7D7C - chains C and F of the 7 polymer chains in the assembly; structure by electron microscopy, 3.60 A resolution.

# Chain C
Molecule: DNA-directed RNA polymerase subunit beta
Source organism: Escherichia coli 1-392-07_S4_C3
Notes: EC 2.7.7.6
Reference sequence: A0A080FHH4 (A0A080FHH4_ECOLX); residue numbers follow UniProt; this construct covers 1-1342
Sequence (1342 residues; numbered 1 to 1342; the number before each row is that of its first residue):
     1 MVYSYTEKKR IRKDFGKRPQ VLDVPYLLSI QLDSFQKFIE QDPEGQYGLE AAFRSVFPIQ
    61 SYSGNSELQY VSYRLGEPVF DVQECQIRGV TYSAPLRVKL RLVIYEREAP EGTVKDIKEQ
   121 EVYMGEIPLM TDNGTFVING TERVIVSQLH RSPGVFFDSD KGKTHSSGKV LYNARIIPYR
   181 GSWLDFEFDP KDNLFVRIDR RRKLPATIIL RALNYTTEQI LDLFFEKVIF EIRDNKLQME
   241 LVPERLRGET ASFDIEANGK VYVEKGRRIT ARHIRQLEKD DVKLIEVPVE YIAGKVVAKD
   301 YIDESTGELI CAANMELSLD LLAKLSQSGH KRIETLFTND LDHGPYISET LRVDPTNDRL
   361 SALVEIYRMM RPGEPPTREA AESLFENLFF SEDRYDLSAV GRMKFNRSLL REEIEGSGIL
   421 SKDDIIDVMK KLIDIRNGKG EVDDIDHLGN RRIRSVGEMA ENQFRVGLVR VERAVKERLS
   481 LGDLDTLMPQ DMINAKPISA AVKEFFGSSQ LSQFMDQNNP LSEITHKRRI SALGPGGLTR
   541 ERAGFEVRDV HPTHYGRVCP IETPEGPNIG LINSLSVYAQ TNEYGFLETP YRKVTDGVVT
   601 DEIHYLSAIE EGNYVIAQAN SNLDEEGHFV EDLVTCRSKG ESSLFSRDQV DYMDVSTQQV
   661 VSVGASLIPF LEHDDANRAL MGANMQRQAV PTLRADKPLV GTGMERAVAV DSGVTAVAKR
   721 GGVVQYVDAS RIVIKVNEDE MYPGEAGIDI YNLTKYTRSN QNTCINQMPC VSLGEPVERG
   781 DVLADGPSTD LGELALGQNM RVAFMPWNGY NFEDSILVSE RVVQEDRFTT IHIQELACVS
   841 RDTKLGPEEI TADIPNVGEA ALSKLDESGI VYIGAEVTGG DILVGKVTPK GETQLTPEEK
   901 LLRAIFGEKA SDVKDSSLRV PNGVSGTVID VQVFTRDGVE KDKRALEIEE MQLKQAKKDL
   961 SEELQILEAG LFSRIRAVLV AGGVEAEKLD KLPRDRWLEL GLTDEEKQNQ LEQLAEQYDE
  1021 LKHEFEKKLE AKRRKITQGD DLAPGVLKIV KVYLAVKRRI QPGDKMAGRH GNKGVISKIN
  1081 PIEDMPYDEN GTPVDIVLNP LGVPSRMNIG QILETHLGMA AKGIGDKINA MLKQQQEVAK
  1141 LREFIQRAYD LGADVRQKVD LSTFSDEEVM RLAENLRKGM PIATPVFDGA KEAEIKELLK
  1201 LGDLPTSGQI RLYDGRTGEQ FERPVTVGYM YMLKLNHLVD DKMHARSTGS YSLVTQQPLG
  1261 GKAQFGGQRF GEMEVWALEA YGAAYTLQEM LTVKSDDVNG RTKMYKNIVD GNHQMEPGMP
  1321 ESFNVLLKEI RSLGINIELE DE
Not modelled in the structure: 1, 891-914, 1342

# Chain F
Molecule: gp55
Source organism: Escherichia coli
Sequence (185 residues; numbered 1 to 185; the number before each row is that of its first residue):
     1 MSETKPKYNY VNNKELLQAI IDWKTELANN KDPNKVVRQN DTIGLAIMLI AEGLSKRFNF
    61 SGYTQSWKQE MIADGIEASI KGLHNFDETK YKNPHAYITQ ACFNAFVQRI KKERKEVAKK
   121 YSYFVHNVYD SRDDDMVALV DETFIQDIYD KMTHYEESTY RTPGAEKKSV VDDSPSLDFL
   181 YEAND
Not modelled in the structure: 1-9, 30-36, 154-185
From the paper describing this entry:
  - binding site for nontemplate strand (59-nt DNA): N13, H95, Y97, T99
  - binding site for template strand (59-nt DNA): R114

# How chain C and chain F interact
Pairs across the interface - 17 pairs, chain C then chain F:
  R473(C) with F58(F)
  A474(C) with F58(F), hydrophobic
  E477(C) with R57(F), salt bridge; F58(F)
  K496(C) with Y149(F), hydrogen bond
  D842(C) with F144(F)
  T843(C) with H126(F)
  K844(C) with H126(F)
  V920(C) with D133(F)
  P921(C) with D133(F); D134(F)
  N922(C) with D133(F), hydrogen bond (backbone-side chain)
  A1043(C) with I145(F), hydrophobic
  P1044(C) with F144(F); I148(F)
  G1045(C) with F144(F)
  S1250(C) with S131(F)
Interface residues without a listed pair, chain C (17 interface residues in all): V839, R841, V1046
Interface residues without a listed pair, chain F (13 interface residues in all): R132, V140, D141

# In short
Chain C and chain F form an interface of 17 and 13 residues respectively; the contacts include 2 hydrogen
bonds and 1 salt bridge. Polar contacts include E477(C)-R57(F), K496(C)-Y149(F) and N922(C)-D133(F). The paper
reports a binding site for nontemplate strand (59-nt DNA) at N13(F), H95(F) and Y97(F) among others; a binding
site for template strand (59-nt DNA) at R114(F).
Here chain C is DNA-directed RNA polymerase subunit beta (Escherichia coli 1-392-07_S4_C3) and chain F is gp55
(Escherichia coli). Entry 7D7C (CryoEM structure of gp55-dependent RNA polymerase-promoter open complex) was
determined by electron microscopy together with 7D7D from the same study.
